PDB entry 6GBR | X-ray diffraction, 3.15 A resolution | chains A and C of the 4 polymer chains in the assembly

[Chain A (and C)]
Protein: Polymerase cofactor VP35
Source organism: Reston ebolavirus
Notes: fragment: oligomerization domain; chain C of this document is another copy of the same molecule, construct and numbering; everything in this record applies to it too
UniProtKB: Q8JPY0 (VP35_EBORR); residues 72-134 here = UniProt positions 72-134
Sequence (71 residues; each row starts with the number of its first residue):
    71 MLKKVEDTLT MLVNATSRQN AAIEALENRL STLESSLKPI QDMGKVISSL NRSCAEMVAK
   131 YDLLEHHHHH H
Not modelled in the structure: 71, 139-141 (chain C: 71)
Construct notes: initiating methionine (71); expression tag (135-141)
Bound ions: mercuribenzoic acid Hg: Cys-124 (shared with 1 residue of chain B)
Residues lining bound ligands: mercuribenzoic acid (MBO): Cys-124, Ala-125, Val-128

[Chain A / chain C interface]
Contacting residue pairs - 7 pairs, chain A then chain C:
  Gln-89(A) / Gln-89(C)  hydrogen bond
  Met-127(A) / Tyr-131(C)
  Val-128(A) / Met-127(C)  hydrophobic
  Val-128(A) / Tyr-131(C)
  Tyr-131(A) / Tyr-131(C)  hydrogen bond (side chain-backbone)
  Tyr-131(A) / Glu-135(C)
  His-138(A) / His-139(C)
Interface residues without a listed pair, chain A (13 interface residues in all): Leu-82, Leu-96, Leu-103, Met-113, Ile-117, Leu-120, Cys-124, Glu-135
Interface residues without a listed pair, chain C (15 interface residues in all): Leu-82, Leu-96, Leu-103, Met-113, Leu-120, Cys-124, Val-128, Asp-132, Leu-134, His-138

[In short]
The interface between chain A and chain C involves 13 residues on one side and 15 on the other, with 2
hydrogen bonds. Among the polar pairs are Gln-89(A)/Gln-89(C) and Tyr-131(A)/Tyr-131(C). Ligands of chain A:
mercuribenzoic acid.
Chain A and chain C are both Polymerase cofactor VP35 (Reston ebolavirus); the structure, Crystal Structure of
the oligomerization domain of VP35 from Reston virus, mercury derivative, was determined by X-ray diffraction,
deposited together with 6GBO, 6GBP and 6GBQ.
